1OTV - chains A and B; structure by X-ray diffraction, 2.10 A resolution.

Chain A (and B):
Molecule: Coenzyme PQQ synthesis protein C
Source organism: Klebsiella pneumoniae
Notes: chain B of this document is another copy of the same molecule, construct and numbering; everything in this record applies to it too
Reference sequence: P27505 (PQQC_KLEPN); numbering as in UniProt (aligned over 1-251)
Chain sequence (259 residues; each row starts with the number of its first residue):
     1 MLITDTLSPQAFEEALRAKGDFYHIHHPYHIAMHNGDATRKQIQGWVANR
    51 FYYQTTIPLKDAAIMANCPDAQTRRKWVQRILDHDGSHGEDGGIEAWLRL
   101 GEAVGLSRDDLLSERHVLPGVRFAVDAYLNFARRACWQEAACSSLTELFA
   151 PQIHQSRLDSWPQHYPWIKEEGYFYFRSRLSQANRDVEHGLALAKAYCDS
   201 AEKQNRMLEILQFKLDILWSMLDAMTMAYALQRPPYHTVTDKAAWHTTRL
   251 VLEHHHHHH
Unresolved in the structure: 1, 256-259
Sequence notes: engineered mutation Asp21 (Ala in P27505); expression tag (252-259)
Reported in the primary citation:
  - conformationally variable residues (order/disorder transition): Gln152 to Ser160
  - catalytic residues: His24, Tyr53, His84, His154, Tyr175, Arg179, Lys214 (proposed by the authors, not directly observed)

Chain A / chain B interface:
Pairs across the interface - 95 pairs, chain A then chain B:
  Asp21(A) - Val239(B)
  Phe22(A) - Tyr236(B)
  Phe22(A) - Val239(B)  hydrophobic
  Phe22(A) - Thr240(B)
  Phe22(A) - Ala244(B)  hydrophobic
  His26(A) - Thr238(B)  hydrogen bond (backbone-side chain)
  His26(A) - Val239(B)
  Pro28(A) - Arg233(B)
  Pro28(A) - His237(B)
  Pro28(A) - Thr238(B)
  Pro119(A) - Asp216(B)
  Gly120(A) - Ser220(B)
  Phe123(A) - Phe123(B)
  Phe123(A) - Ala124(B)  hydrophobic
  Phe123(A) - Ala127(B)  hydrophobic
  Phe123(A) - Phe213(B)  hydrophobic
  Phe123(A) - Asp216(B)
  Phe123(A) - Ile217(B)  hydrophobic
  Phe123(A) - Ser220(B)
  Ala124(A) - Phe123(B)  hydrophobic
  Ala127(A) - Phe123(B)  hydrophobic
  Asn130(A) - Asn130(B)
  Phe131(A) - Val251(B)  hydrophobic
  Arg133(A) - Arg134(B)
  Arg134(A) - Arg133(B)
  Arg134(A) - Val251(B)
  Arg134(A) - Leu252(B)
  Glu202(A) - His254(B)
  Glu202(A) - His255(B)  salt bridge
  Arg206(A) - Leu250(B)  hydrogen bond (side chain-backbone)
  Arg206(A) - Glu253(B)  hydrogen bond (side chain-backbone)
  Arg206(A) - His254(B)  hydrogen bond (side chain-backbone)
  Glu209(A) - His246(B)
  Glu209(A) - Thr247(B)  hydrogen bond (side chain-backbone)
  Glu209(A) - Thr248(B)  hydrogen bond
  Glu209(A) - Leu250(B)
  Gln212(A) - Tyr236(B)  hydrogen bond
  Gln212(A) - Ala244(B)  hydrogen bond (side chain-backbone)
  Gln212(A) - Trp245(B)
  Gln212(A) - His246(B)
  Phe213(A) - Phe123(B)  hydrophobic
  Phe213(A) - His246(B)
  Phe213(A) - Leu250(B)  hydrophobic
  Leu215(A) - Tyr236(B)  hydrogen bond (backbone-side chain)
  Asp216(A) - Pro119(B)
  Asp216(A) - Phe123(B)
  Asp216(A) - Tyr236(B)  hydrogen bond
  Asp216(A) - Trp245(B)
  Asp216(A) - His246(B)  salt bridge
  Ile217(A) - Phe123(B)  hydrophobic
  Trp219(A) - Pro235(B)
  Trp219(A) - Tyr236(B)
  Trp219(A) - Thr238(B)
  Ser220(A) - Gly120(B)
  Ser220(A) - Phe123(B)
  Asp223(A) - Met227(B)
  Thr226(A) - Met227(B)
  Thr226(A) - Arg233(B)
  Met227(A) - Thr226(B)
  Met227(A) - Met227(B)  hydrophobic
  Leu231(A) - Leu231(B)  hydrophobic
  Leu231(A) - Arg233(B)
  Arg233(A) - Pro28(B)
  Arg233(A) - Thr226(B)
  Arg233(A) - Leu231(B)
  Pro235(A) - Trp219(B)
  Tyr236(A) - Phe22(B)
  Tyr236(A) - Gln212(B)  hydrogen bond
  Tyr236(A) - Leu215(B)  hydrogen bond (side chain-backbone)
  Tyr236(A) - Asp216(B)  hydrogen bond
  Tyr236(A) - Trp219(B)
  Thr238(A) - His26(B)  hydrogen bond (side chain-backbone)
  Thr238(A) - Pro28(B)
  Thr238(A) - Trp219(B)
  Val239(A) - Asp21(B)
  Val239(A) - Phe22(B)  hydrophobic
  Val239(A) - His26(B)
  Ala244(A) - Phe22(B)  hydrophobic
  Ala244(A) - Gln212(B)  hydrogen bond (backbone-side chain)
  Trp245(A) - Gln212(B)
  Trp245(A) - Asp216(B)
  His246(A) - Glu209(B)
  His246(A) - Gln212(B)
  His246(A) - Phe213(B)
  His246(A) - Asp216(B)  salt bridge
  Thr247(A) - Glu209(B)  hydrogen bond (backbone-side chain)
  Thr248(A) - Glu209(B)  hydrogen bond
  Leu250(A) - Phe131(B)  hydrophobic
  Leu250(A) - Arg206(B)  hydrogen bond (backbone-side chain)
  Leu250(A) - Glu209(B)
  Leu250(A) - Phe213(B)  hydrophobic
  Val251(A) - Phe131(B)  hydrophobic
  Leu252(A) - Arg134(B)
  Glu253(A) - Arg206(B)  hydrogen bond (backbone-side chain)
  His254(A) - Arg206(B)  hydrogen bond (backbone-side chain)
Other interface residues (no listed pair), chain A (47 interface residues in all): Ala135, Ile210, Pro234, His237, Thr240
Other interface residues (no listed pair), chain B (47 interface residues in all): Glu202, Ile210, Asp223, Pro234

Overview:
The chain A/chain B interface involves 47 residues from each chain; the contacts include 20 hydrogen bonds and
3 salt bridges. Polar pairs include Glu202(A)-His255(B), Asp216(A)-His246(B) and His26(A)-Thr238(B). From the
paper: catalytic residues His24(A), Tyr53(A) and His84(A) among others; conformational variability at
Gln152(A).
Chain A and chain B are both Coenzyme PQQ synthesis protein C (Klebsiella pneumoniae); the structure, PqqC,
Pyrroloquinolinquinone Synthase C, was determined by X-ray diffraction (same publication as 1OTW).
